6LMK - chains A and B of the 6 polymer chains in the assembly; structure by electron microscopy, 3.70 A resolution.

== Chain A ==
Molecule: Guanine nucleotide-binding protein G(s) subunit alpha isoforms short
From: Homo sapiens
UniProt: P63092 (GNAS2_HUMAN); numbering as in UniProt (aligned over 1-394)
Sequence (394 residues; row label = number of the first residue in the row):
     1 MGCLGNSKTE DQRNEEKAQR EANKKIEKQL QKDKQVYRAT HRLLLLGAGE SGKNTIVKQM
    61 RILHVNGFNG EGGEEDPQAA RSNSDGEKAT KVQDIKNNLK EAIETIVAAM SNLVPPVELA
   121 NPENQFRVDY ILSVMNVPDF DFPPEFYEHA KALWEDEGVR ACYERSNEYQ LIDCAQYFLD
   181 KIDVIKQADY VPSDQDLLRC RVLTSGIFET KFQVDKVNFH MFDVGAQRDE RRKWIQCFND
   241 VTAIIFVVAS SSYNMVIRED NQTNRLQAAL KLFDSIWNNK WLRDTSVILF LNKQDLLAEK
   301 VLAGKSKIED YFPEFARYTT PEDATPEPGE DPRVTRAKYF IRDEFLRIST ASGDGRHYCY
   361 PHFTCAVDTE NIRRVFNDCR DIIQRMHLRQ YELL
Not modelled in the structure: 1-8, 59-206, 256-262
Sequence notes: conflict Asn54 (Ser in P63092), Ala226 (Gly in P63092), Ala268 (Glu in P63092), Lys271 (Asn in P63092), Asp274 (Lys in P63092), Lys280 (Arg in P63092), Asp284 (Thr in P63092), Thr285 (Ile in P63092)

== Chain B ==
Molecule: Guanine nucleotide-binding protein G(I)/G(S)/G(T) subunit beta-1
From: Homo sapiens
UniProt: P62873 (GBB1_HUMAN); residues 2-340 here = UniProt positions 2-340
Sequence (351 residues; numbered -10 to 340; the number before each row is that of its first residue; numbers below 1 keep their minus sign (Met-10 is residue -10)):
   -10 MHHHHHHGSL LQSELDQLRQ EAEQLKNQIR DARKACADAT LSQITNNIDP VGRIQMRTRR
    50 TLRGHLAKIY AMHWGTDSRL LVSASQDGKL IIWDSYTTNK VHAIPLRSSW VMTCAYAPSG
   110 NYVACGGLDN ICSIYNLKTR EGNVRVSREL AGHTGYLSCC RFLDDNQIVT SSGDTTCALW
   170 DIETGQQTTT FTGHTGDVMS LSLAPDTRLF VSGACDASAK LWDVREGMCR QTFTGHESDI
   230 NAICFFPNGN AFATGSDDAT CRLFDLRADQ ELMTYSHDNI ICGITSVSFS KSGRLLLAGY
   290 DDFNCNVWDA LKADRAGVLA GHDNRVSCLG VTDDGMAVAT GSWDSFLKIW N
Not modelled in the structure: -10 to 1
Sequence notes: expression tag (-10 to 1)
UniProt features mapped onto this chain:
  - modified residue: Ser2 (N-acetylserine), His266 (Phosphohistidine)
  - natural variant: Leu30 (L30F: In MRD42; uncertain significance), Arg52 (R52G: In MRD42), Gly64 (G64V: In MRD42), Asp76 (D76E: In MRD42; D76G: In MRD42), Gly77 (G77S: In MRD42), Lys78 (K78R: In MRD42), Ile80 (I80N: In MRD42; I80T: In MRD42), His91 (H91R: In MRD42; uncertain significance), Ala92 (A92T: In MRD42), Pro94 (P94S: In MRD42), Leu95 (L95P: In MRD42), Arg96 (R96L: In MRD42), 5 further natural variant entries in UniProt

== How chain A and chain B interact ==
Residue-residue contacts (50; chain A residue first):
  Gln19(A) with Arg68(B); Asp83(B), hydrogen bond; Thr86(B); Asn88(B)
  Asn23(A) with Thr87(B), hydrogen bond (side chain-backbone); Asn88(B), hydrogen bond
  Ile26(A) with Lys89(B); Ala92(B)
  Glu27(A) with Lys89(B), salt bridge
  Leu30(A) with Gly53(B); Lys78(B); Ile80(B), hydrophobic
  Asp33(A) with Lys78(B), salt bridge
  Lys34(A) with Leu55(B)
  Tyr37(A) with Leu55(B), hydrophobic; Ala56(B)
  Ile207(A) with Asp118(B); Asn119(B)
  Phe208(A) with Leu117(B); Asp118(B)
  Phe222(A) with Trp99(B)
  Ala226(A) with Thr143(B)
  Gln227(A) with Leu117(B), hydrogen bond (side chain-backbone); Asn119(B), hydrogen bond; Gly144(B); Tyr145(B), hydrogen bond (side chain-backbone)
  Arg228(A) with Gly162(B); Asp163(B); Asp186(B), salt bridge
  Glu230(A) with Asp186(B)
  Arg232(A) with Cys204(B), hydrogen bond (side chain-backbone); Asp228(B), salt bridge
  Lys233(A) with Tyr145(B); Met188(B); Cys204(B); Asp228(B), salt bridge; Asn230(B)
  Gln236(A) with Arg314(B); Trp332(B)
  Cys237(A) with Lys57(B), hydrogen bond (backbone-side chain); Tyr59(B), hydrophobic; Trp99(B); Met101(B), hydrophobic
  Phe238(A) with Trp99(B); Leu117(B), hydrophobic
  Asn239(A) with Lys57(B); Trp332(B)
  Asp240(A) with Lys57(B)
  Trp281(A) with Asp290(B); Arg314(B)
Interface residues without a listed pair, chain A (27 interface residues in all): Ala22, Arg42, Trp234, Lys280
Interface residues without a listed pair, chain B (40 interface residues in all): Arg52, Gln75, His91, Ser98, Thr164, Gly185, Asp246, Cys271

== Overview ==
27 residues of chain A face 40 of chain B across their interface; the contacts include 8 hydrogen bonds and 5
salt bridges. Polar pairs include Glu27(A)-Lys89(B), Asp33(A)-Lys78(B) and Arg228(A)-Asp186(B).
Chain A is Guanine nucleotide-binding protein G(s) subunit alpha isoforms short and chain B is Guanine
nucleotide-binding protein G(I)/G(S)/G(T) subunit beta-1, both from Homo sapiens; the structure, Cryo-EM
structure of the human glucagon receptor in complex with Gs, was determined by electron microscopy together
with 6LML from the same study.
